Entry 5OJQ (electron microscopy, 3.70 A resolution); this record covers chains 1 and V of the 54 polymer chains in the assembly.

Chain 1 (and V):
Name: Haemolysin co-regulated protein
Organism: Vibrio cholerae
Notes: chain V of this document is another copy of the same molecule, construct and numbering; everything in this record applies to it too
UniProtKB: P72350 (P72350_VIBCL); residues 2-171 here = UniProt positions 2-171
Amino-acid sequence (170 residues; numbered 2 to 171; the number before each row is that of its first residue):
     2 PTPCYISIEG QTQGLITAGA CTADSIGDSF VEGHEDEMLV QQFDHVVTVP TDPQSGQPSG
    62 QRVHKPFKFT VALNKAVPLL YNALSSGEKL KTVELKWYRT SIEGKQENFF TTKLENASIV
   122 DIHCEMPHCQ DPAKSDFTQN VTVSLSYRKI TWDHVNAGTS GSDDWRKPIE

Interface between chain 1 and chain V:
Residue-residue contacts (10; chain 1 residue first):
  Gln12(1) - Ile103(V)
  Thr13(1) - Glu104(V)
  Ser87(1) - Thr101(V)
  Ser87(1) - Gly105(V)
  Gly88(1) - Thr101(V)
  Gly88(1) - Ser102(V)
  Glu89(1) - Ile103(V)
  Glu89(1) - Glu104(V)
  Glu89(1) - Gly105(V)
  Lys90(1) - Ile103(V)  hydrogen bond (backbone-backbone)
Also at the interface, not in a pair above, chain V (6 interface residues in all): Lys106

In short:
The chain 1/chain V interface involves 6 residues from each chain, with 1 hydrogen bond. The hydrogen-bonded
pair Lys90(1)-Ile103(V) is a backbone contact.
Both chains are Haemolysin co-regulated protein (Vibrio cholerae). Entry 5OJQ (The modeled structure of of
wild type extended type VI secretion system sheath/tube complex in vibrio ...) was determined by electron
microscopy, deposited together with 5MXN and 5MYU.
